4EEF - chains B and G of the 3 polymer chains in the assembly; structure by X-ray diffraction, 2.70 A resolution.

Chain B:
Name: Hemagglutinin HA2 chain
Organism: Influenza A virus
UniProtKB: Q9WFX3 (HEMA_I18A0); residues 1-176 here correspond to UniProt positions 345-520 (UniProt number = residue number + 344)
Chain sequence (179 residues; each row starts with the number of its first residue):
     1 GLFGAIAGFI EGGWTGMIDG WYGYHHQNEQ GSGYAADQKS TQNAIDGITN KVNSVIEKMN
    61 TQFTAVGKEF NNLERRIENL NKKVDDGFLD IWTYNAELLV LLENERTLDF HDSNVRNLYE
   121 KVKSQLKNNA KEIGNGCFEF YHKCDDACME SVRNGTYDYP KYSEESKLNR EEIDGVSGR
Unresolved in the structure: 174-179
Differences from the reference sequence: expression tag (177-179)
UniProt features mapped onto this chain:
  - glycosylation: Asn154 (N-linked (GlcNAc...) asparagine)
Disulfide bonds: Cys144-Cys148

Chain G:
Name: F-HB80.4, designed hemagglutinin binding protein
Organism: Artificial Gene
Chain sequence (74 residues; numbered -11 to 62; the number before each row is that of its first residue; numbers below 1 keep their minus sign (Met-11 is residue -11)):
   -11 MDYKDDDDKG SHMASTRGSG RPWKFSENIA FEIALSFTNK DTPDRWKKVA QYVKGRTPEE
    49 VKKHYELEHH HHHH
Unresolved in the structure: -11 to 9, 55-62

Interface between chain B and chain G:
Residue-residue contacts (21; chain B residue first):
  Ile18(B) with Ser24(G); Phe25(G)
  Asp19(B) with Phe25(G)
  Gly20(B) with Phe25(G)
  Trp21(B) with Ile21(G), hydrophobic; Phe25(G)
  Gln38(B) with Gln39(G); Tyr40(G)
  Thr41(B) with Tyr40(G)
  Gln42(B) with Gln39(G); Tyr40(G)
  Ile45(B) with Ala18(G), hydrophobic; Ile21(G), hydrophobic; Tyr40(G), hydrophobic
  Asp46(B) with Tyr40(G); Lys42(G)
  Thr49(B) with Ser14(G); Ile17(G); Ala18(G)
  Val52(B) with Ile17(G), hydrophobic
  Asn53(B) with Ser14(G), hydrogen bond
Interface residues without a listed pair, chain B (13 interface residues in all): Asp37
Interface residues without a listed pair, chain G (10 interface residues in all): Phe13
The authors on this interface:
  - interface residues, chain G: Phe13(G), Phe25(G), Tyr40(G)

In short:
13 residues of chain B and 10 residues of chain G are in contact; the contacts include 1 hydrogen bond. The
hydrogen-bonded pair is Asn53(B)-Ser14(G). From the paper: interface residues Phe13(G), Phe25(G) and Tyr40(G).
Chain B is Hemagglutinin HA2 chain (Influenza A virus) and chain G is F-HB80.4, designed hemagglutinin binding
protein (Artificial Gene); the structure, Crystal structure of the designed inhibitor protein F-HB80.4 in
complex with the 1918 influenza virus hemagglutinin, was determined by X-ray diffraction.
